3GGX - chains A and B; structure by X-ray diffraction, 2.70 A resolution.

[Chain A (and B)]
Protein: V-1 protease
Organism: Human immunodeficiency virus 1
Notes: chain B of this document is another copy of the same molecule, construct and numbering; everything in this record applies to it too
UniProtKB: Q9Q2G8 (Q9Q2G8_9HIV1); residue numbers follow UniProt; this construct covers 1-99
Amino-acid sequence (99 residues; numbered 1 to 99; the number before each row is that of its first residue):
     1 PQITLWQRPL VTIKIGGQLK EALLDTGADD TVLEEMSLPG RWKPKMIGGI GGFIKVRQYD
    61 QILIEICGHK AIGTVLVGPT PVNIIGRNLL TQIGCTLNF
Ligand contacts: GGX (methyl [(1S)-1-{[(1R,3S,4S)-4-{[(2S)-3,3-dimethyl-2-{3-[(6-methylpyridin-2-yl)methyl]-2-oxo-2,3-dihydro-1H-imidazol-1-yl}butanoyl]amino}-3-hydroxy-5-phenyl-1-(4-pyridin-2-ylbenzyl)pentyl]carbamoyl}-2,2-dimethylpropyl]carbamate): Arg8, Leu23, Asp25, Gly27, Ala28, Asp29, Ile47, Gly48, Gly49, Ile50, Pro81, Val82, Ile84

[How chain A and chain B interact]
Pairs across the interface (93):
  Pro1(A) with Leu97(B); Asn98(B); Phe99(B), hydrogen bond (backbone-backbone)
  Gln2(A) with Thr96(B); Leu97(B); Asn98(B), hydrogen bond
  Ile3(A) with Thr96(B); Leu97(B), hydrogen bond (backbone-backbone)
  Thr4(A) with Thr96(B)
  Leu5(A) with Arg87(B), hydrogen bond (backbone-side chain); Leu90(B), hydrophobic; Thr91(B)
  Trp6(A) with Arg87(B); Thr91(B)
  Gln7(A) with Arg87(B)
  Arg8(A) with Asp29(B), salt bridge; Arg87(B)
  Pro9(A) with Thr26(B); Arg87(B)
  Leu23(A) with Gly27(B)
  Leu24(A) with Thr26(B), hydrogen bond (backbone-side chain); Leu97(B), hydrophobic
  Asp25(A) with Asp25(B); Thr26(B); Gly27(B)
  Thr26(A) with Leu5(B); Pro9(B); Leu24(B), hydrogen bond (side chain-backbone); Asp25(B); Thr26(B), hydrogen bond (backbone-side chain); Leu97(B)
  Gly27(A) with Asp25(B), hydrogen bond (backbone-side chain)
  Asp29(A) with Arg8(B), salt bridge
  Gly48(A) with Ile50(B)
  Gly49(A) with Ile50(B)
  Ile50(A) with Gly49(B); Ile50(B), hydrogen bond (backbone-backbone); Gly51(B); Gly52(B); Ile54(B), hydrophobic; Thr80(B); Pro81(B); Ile84(B), hydrophobic
  Gly51(A) with Gly51(B); Gly52(B), hydrogen bond (backbone-backbone); Ile54(B)
  Gly52(A) with Gly51(B)
  Phe53(A) with Gly51(B)
  Ile54(A) with Ile50(B)
  Cys67(A) with Phe99(B), hydrophobic
  His69(A) with Phe99(B)
  Thr80(A) with Ile50(B)
  Ile84(A) with Ile50(B), hydrophobic
  Arg87(A) with Leu5(B), hydrogen bond (side chain-backbone); Trp6(B); Gln7(B); Arg8(B); Pro9(B)
  Leu90(A) with Leu5(B), hydrophobic
  Thr91(A) with Leu5(B); Trp6(B)
  Ile93(A) with Phe99(B)
  Gly94(A) with Asn98(B); Phe99(B)
  Cys95(A) with Leu5(B); Leu97(B), hydrophobic; Asn98(B); Phe99(B), hydrophobic
  Thr96(A) with Gln2(B); Ile3(B); Thr4(B); Thr96(B); Leu97(B); Asn98(B), hydrogen bond (backbone-backbone)
  Leu97(A) with Pro1(B); Gln2(B); Ile3(B), hydrogen bond (backbone-backbone); Thr26(B); Cys95(B), hydrophobic; Thr96(B); Leu97(B), hydrophobic
  Asn98(A) with Pro1(B); Gln2(B); Gly94(B); Cys95(B); Thr96(B), hydrogen bond (backbone-backbone); Asn98(B)
  Phe99(A) with Pro1(B), hydrogen bond (backbone-backbone); Ile3(B), hydrophobic; His69(B); Ile93(B); Gly94(B); Cys95(B), hydrophobic
Other interface residues (no listed pair), chain A (37 interface residues in all): Pro81
Other interface residues (no listed pair), chain B (36 interface residues in all): Leu23, Phe53, Cys67

[In short]
37 residues of chain A and 36 residues of chain B are in contact, with 15 hydrogen bonds and 2 salt bridges.
Polar pairs include Arg8(A)-Asp29(B), Gln2(A)-Asn98(B) and Leu5(A)-Arg87(B). Bound to chain A: compound GGX.
Both chains are V-1 protease (Human immunodeficiency virus 1). Entry 3GGX (HIV Protease, pseudo-symmetric
inhibitors) was determined by X-ray diffraction, deposited together with 3S85, 3GGA and 3GGV.
